6OUS - chains F and P of the 12 polymer chains in the assembly; structure by X-ray diffraction, 3.40 A resolution.

# Chain F
Protein: Fusion glycoprotein F1 fused with Fibritin trimerization domain
Organism: Human respiratory syncytial virus A2
UniProt: chimeric construct of P03420, M1E1E4: residues 137-513 from P03420 (FUS_HRSVA) positions 137-513 (same numbers); residues 518-545 from M1E1E4 positions 1-28 (UniProt number = residue number - 517)
Sequence (414 residues; row label = number of the first residue in the row):
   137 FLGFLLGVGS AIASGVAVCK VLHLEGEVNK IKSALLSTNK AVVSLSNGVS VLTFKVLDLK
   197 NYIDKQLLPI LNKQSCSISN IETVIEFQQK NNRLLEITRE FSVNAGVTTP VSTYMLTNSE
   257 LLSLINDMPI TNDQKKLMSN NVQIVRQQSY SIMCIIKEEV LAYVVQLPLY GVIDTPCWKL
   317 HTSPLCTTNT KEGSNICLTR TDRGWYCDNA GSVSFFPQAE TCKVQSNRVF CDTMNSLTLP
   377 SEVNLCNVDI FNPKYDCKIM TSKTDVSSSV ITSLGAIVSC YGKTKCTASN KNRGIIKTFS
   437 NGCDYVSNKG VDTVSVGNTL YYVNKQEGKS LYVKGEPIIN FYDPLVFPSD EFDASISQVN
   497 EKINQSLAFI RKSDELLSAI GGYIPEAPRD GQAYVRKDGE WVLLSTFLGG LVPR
Unresolved in the structure: 209-215, 545-550
Disulfide bonds: Cys155-Cys290, Cys313-Cys343, Cys322-Cys333, Cys358-Cys367, Cys382-Cys393, Cys416-Cys422
Sequence notes: conflict Cys155 (Ser in P03420), Phe190 (Ser in P03420), Leu207 (Val in P03420), Cys290 (Ser in P03420), Val379 (Ile in P03420), Val447 (Met in P03420); linker (514-517); expression tag (546-550)
Swiss-Prot annotation at these positions:
  - region: Phe137 to Val157 (Fusion peptide)
  - glycosylation: Asn500 (N-linked (GlcNAc...) asparagine)

# Chain P
Protein: RB1 Fab Light chain
Organism: Homo sapiens
Notes: antibody fragment or engineered binder
Sequence (214 residues; numbered 1 to 214; the number before each row is that of its first residue):
     1 DIQMTQSPSS LSASVGDRVT ITCRTSQDVR GALAWYQQKP GKAPKLLIFD ASSLETGVPS
    61 RFSGSGSGTV FTLTISSLQP EDFAAYYCQQ FLDFPFTFGQ GTRLEIKRTV AAPSVFIFPP
   121 SDEQLKSGTA SVVCLLNNFY PREAKVQWKV DNALQSGNSQ ESVTEQDSKD STYSLSSTLT
   181 LSKADYEKHK VYACEVTHQG LSSPVTKSFN RGEC
Unresolved in the structure: 214
Disulfide bonds: Cys23-Cys88, Cys134-Cys194

# How chain F and chain P interact
Residue-residue contacts - 7 pairs, chain F then chain P:
  Glu161(F) - Ser60(P)
  Glu161(F) - Ser63(P)  hydrogen bond
  Glu161(F) - Ser76(P)
  Ser182(F) - Ser52(P)
  Ser182(F) - Gly64(P)
  Ser182(F) - Ser65(P)
  Asn183(F) - Ser52(P)
Interface residues without a listed pair, chain F (4 interface residues in all): Leu160
Interface residues without a listed pair, chain P (9 interface residues in all): Arg18, Arg61, Gly66

# Overview
Chain F and chain P form an interface of 4 and 9 residues respectively, with 1 hydrogen bond. Its one
hydrogen-bonded contact is Glu161(F)-Ser63(P).
Here chain F is Fusion glycoprotein F1 fused with Fibritin trimerization domain (Human respiratory syncytial
virus A2) and chain P is RB1 Fab Light chain (Homo sapiens). Entry 6OUS (Structure of fusion glycoprotein from
human respiratory syncytial virus) was determined by X-ray diffraction.
